Entry 1AVV (X-ray diffraction, 3.00 A resolution); this record covers chain A.

# Chain A
Molecule: Negative factor
Source organism: Human immunodeficiency virus 1
Notes: fragment: core domain; engineered mutation(s): DEL(2-57), N-TERMINAL RESIDUES GS (PART OF A THROMBIN CLEAVAGE SITE)
UniProt: P03406 (NEF_HV1BR); numbering as in UniProt (aligned over 58-206)
Amino-acid sequence (151 residues; row label = number of the first residue in the row):
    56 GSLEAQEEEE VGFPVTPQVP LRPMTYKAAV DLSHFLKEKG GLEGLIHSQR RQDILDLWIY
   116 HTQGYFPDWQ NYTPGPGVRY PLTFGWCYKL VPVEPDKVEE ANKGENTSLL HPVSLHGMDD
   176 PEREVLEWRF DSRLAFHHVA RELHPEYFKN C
Disordered / not traced: 56-73, 148-178, 204-206
UniProt features mapped onto this chain:
  - region: E62 to E65 (Acidic), P69 to P78 (SH3-binding), D108 to W124 (Mediates dimerization, Nef-PTE1 interaction), V148 to V180 (Binding to ATP6V1H)
  - motif: P72 to P75 (PxxP), L164, L165 (Dileucine internalization motif), D174, D175 (Diacidic)
What the authors report for this chain:
  - conformationally variable residues (order/disorder transition): L58 to Q73, T71 to R77

# Summary
The paper reports conformational variability at L58 and T71.
Chain A is Negative factor (Human immunodeficiency virus 1); the structure, HIV-1 nef protein, unliganded core
domain, was determined by X-ray diffraction (same publication as 1AVZ).
